Entry 8H0L (X-ray diffraction, 1.80 A resolution); this record covers chains A and D of the 3 polymer chains in the assembly.

# Chain A
Protein: SBDHga1
From: Hahella ganghwensis
Sequence (163 residues; row label = number of the first residue in the row; numbers below 1 keep their minus sign (Gly-2 is residue -2)):
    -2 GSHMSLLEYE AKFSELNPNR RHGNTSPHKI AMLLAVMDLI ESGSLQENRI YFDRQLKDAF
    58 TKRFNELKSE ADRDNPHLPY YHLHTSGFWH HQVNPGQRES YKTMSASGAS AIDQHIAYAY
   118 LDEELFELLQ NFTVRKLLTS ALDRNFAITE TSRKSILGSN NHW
Unresolved in the structure: -2 to 0, 153-160
Ion coordination: Mg2+: Asn16, Arg17 (shared with DT8(D) of chain D)
Reported in the primary citation:
  - binding site for the 10-nt DNA strand: Asn16, His25, Lys26, Arg70, Asn72, Leu75, Pro76, His79, Thr82
  - binding site for the 10-nt DNA strand: Arg18
  - mutagenesis - H25A, R70A, N72A, P76A: decreased binding to the 10-nt DNA strand
  - mutagenesis - L75Y: decreased binding to GPSTTC and GPSATC
  - binding site for Mg2+: Arg17
  - binding site for the 10-nt DNA strand (chain D): Arg18, His19, Ser104, Ala106, Ser107

# Chain D
Molecule: 10-nt DNA strand
Sequence (10 nucleotides; row label = number of the first residue in the row):
     1 GCCGAACTCG
Ion coordination: Mg2+: DT8 (shared with Asn16(A), Arg17(A) of chain A)

# Interface between chain A and chain D
Contacting residue pairs (11):
  Arg17(A) with DC9(D), sugar contact; DG10(D), salt bridge to the phosphate
  Arg18(A) with DC7(D), hydrogen bond to the phosphate; DT8(D), salt bridge to the phosphate; DC9(D), phosphate contact
  His19(A) with DT8(D), salt bridge to the phosphate; DC9(D), salt bridge to the phosphate
  Ser104(A) with DC3(D), hydrogen bond to the phosphate
  Gly105(A) with DC2(D), phosphate contact
  Ala106(A) with DC2(D), hydrogen bond to the phosphate
  Ser107(A) with DC2(D), hydrogen bond to the phosphate
Interface residues without a listed pair, chain A (9 interface residues in all): Gly20, Ala108

# Summary
9 residues of chain A and 6 residues of chain D are in contact, with 4 hydrogen bonds and 4 salt bridges.
Polar contacts include Arg18(A)-DC7(D), Ser104(A)-DC3(D) and Ala106(A)-DC2(D). From the paper: a binding site
for the 10-nt DNA strand at Asn16(A), His25(A) and Lys26(A) among others; H25A, R70A and N72A of chain A,
among others, reduce binding to the 10-nt DNA strand; 5 substitutions were tested in all.
Here chain A is SBDHga1 (Hahella ganghwensis) and chain D is a 10-nt DNA strand. Entry 8H0L (Sulfur binding
domain of Hga complexed with phosphorothioated DNA) was determined by X-ray diffraction.
